3UME - chain A; structure by X-ray diffraction, 1.80 A resolution.

== Chain A ==
Protein: Photoactive yellow protein
From: Halorhodospira halophila
Reference sequence: P16113 (PYP_HALHA); residues 1-125 here = UniProt positions 1-125
Amino-acid sequence (125 residues; each row starts with the number of its first residue):
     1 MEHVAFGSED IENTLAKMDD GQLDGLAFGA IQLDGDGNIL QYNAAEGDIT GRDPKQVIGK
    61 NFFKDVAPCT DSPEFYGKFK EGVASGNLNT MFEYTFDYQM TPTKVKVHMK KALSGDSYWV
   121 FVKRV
Swiss-Prot annotation at these positions:
  - modified residue: Cys69 (S-(4-hydroxycinnamyl)cysteine)
Covalently attached groups: 4'-hydroxycinnamic acid (HC4) linked to Cys69
Residues lining bound ligands: 4'-hydroxycinnamic acid (HC4): Tyr42, Thr50, Arg52, Phe62, Val66, Ala67, Pro68, Thr70, Phe96, Asp97, Tyr98, Met100
What the authors report for this chain:
  - binding site for 4'-hydroxycinnamic acid: Cys69 (citing earlier work)
  - conformationally variable residues (side-chain flip): Arg52

== In short ==
Covalently linked 4'-hydroxycinnamic acid: at Cys69. The paper reports a binding site for 4'-hydroxycinnamic
acid at Cys69; conformational variability at Arg52.
Chain A is Photoactive yellow protein (Halorhodospira halophila); the structure, Structure of pB intermediate
of Photoactive yellow protein (PYP) at pH 7, was determined by X-ray diffraction together with 3UMD from the
same study.
